Entry 4Y84 (X-ray diffraction, 2.70 A resolution); this record covers chains L and M of the 34 polymer chains in the assembly.

# Chain L
Name: Proteasome subunit beta type-6
Source organism: Saccharomyces cerevisiae S288c
Notes: EC 3.4.25.1
Reference sequence: P23724 (PSB6_YEAST); residues 1-222 here correspond to UniProt positions 20-241 (UniProt number = residue number + 19)
Sequence (222 residues; each row starts with the number of its first residue):
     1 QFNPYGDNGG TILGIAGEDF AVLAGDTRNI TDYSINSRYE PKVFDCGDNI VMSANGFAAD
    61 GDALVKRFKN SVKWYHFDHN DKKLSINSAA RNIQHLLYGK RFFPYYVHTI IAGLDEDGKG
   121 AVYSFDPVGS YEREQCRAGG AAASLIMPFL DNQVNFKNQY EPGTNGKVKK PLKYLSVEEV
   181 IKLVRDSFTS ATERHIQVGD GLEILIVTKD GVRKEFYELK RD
Ion coordination: Mg2+: Asp222 (shared with 3 residues of chain V)

# Chain M
Name: Proteasome subunit beta type-7
Source organism: Saccharomyces cerevisiae S288c
Notes: EC 3.4.25.1
Reference sequence: P30657 (PSB7_YEAST); residues -12 to 233 here correspond to UniProt positions 21-266 (UniProt number = residue number + 33)
Sequence (246 residues; row label = number of the first residue in the row; numbers below 1 keep their minus sign (Thr-12 is residue -12)):
   -12 TQIANAGASP MVNTQQPIVT GTSVISMKYD NGVIIAADNL GSYGSLLRFN GVERLIPVGD
    48 NTVVGISGDI SDMQHIERLL KDLVTENAYD NPLADAEEAL EPSYIFEYLA TVMYQRRSKM
   108 NPLWNAIIVA GVQSNGDQFL RYVNLLGVTY SSPTLATGFG AHMANPLLRK VVDRESDIPK
   168 TTVQVAEEAI VNAMRVLYYR DARSSRNFSL AIIDKNTGLT FKKNLQVENM KWDFAKDIKG
   228 YGTQKI
Unresolved in the structure: -12 to 0

# Chain L / chain M interface
Pairs across the interface (39; chain L residue first):
  Gln1(L) - Thr1(M)  hydrogen bond
  Phe2(L) - Pro109(M)  hydrophobic
  Phe2(L) - Trp111(M)  hydrophobic
  Phe2(L) - Leu132(M)  hydrophobic
  Asn3(L) - Leu133(M)
  Pro4(L) - Arg104(M)  hydrogen bond (backbone-side chain)
  Pro4(L) - Met107(M)  hydrophobic
  Pro4(L) - Leu133(M)
  Tyr5(L) - Arg104(M)
  Asn8(L) - Val135(M)
  Asn29(L) - Tyr137(M)
  Ser34(L) - His149(M)
  Ile35(L) - Arg156(M)  hydrogen bond (backbone-side chain)
  Asn36(L) - Tyr137(M)  hydrogen bond
  Asn36(L) - Ser139(M)
  Ser37(L) - Ser138(M)  hydrogen bond (side chain-backbone)
  Ser37(L) - Ser139(M)
  Tyr39(L) - Ser138(M)
  Glu40(L) - Arg128(M)  salt bridge
  Glu40(L) - Tyr137(M)
  Glu40(L) - Ser138(M)  hydrogen bond (side chain-backbone)
  Phe57(L) - Arg104(M)
  Phe57(L) - Leu133(M)
  Phe57(L) - Val135(M)  hydrophobic
  Ala59(L) - Tyr101(M)
  Ala59(L) - Leu133(M)
  Ala59(L) - Gly134(M)
  Ala59(L) - Val135(M)
  Asp60(L) - Tyr101(M)  hydrogen bond
  Asp60(L) - Arg104(M)  salt bridge
  Asp62(L) - Thr136(M)
  Ala63(L) - Tyr101(M)
  Lys66(L) - Glu94(M)  salt bridge
  Phe103(L) - Arg104(M)
  Phe103(L) - Ser105(M)
  Tyr105(L) - Tyr101(M)
  Glu218(L) - Arg161(M)  salt bridge
  Arg221(L) - Asp160(M)  salt bridge
  Arg221(L) - Arg161(M)
Other interface residues (no listed pair), chain L (25 interface residues in all): Gly6, Arg38
Other interface residues (no listed pair), chain M (23 interface residues in all): Leu142, Ala148

# Overview
25 residues of chain L face 23 of chain M across their interface, with 7 hydrogen bonds and 5 salt bridges.
Polar contacts include Glu40(L)-Arg128(M), Asp60(L)-Arg104(M) and Lys66(L)-Glu94(M).
Here chain L is Proteasome subunit beta type-6 and chain M is Proteasome subunit beta type-7, both from
Saccharomyces cerevisiae S288c. Entry 4Y84 (Yeast 20S proteasome in complex with N3-A(4,4-F2P)nLL-ep) was
determined by X-ray diffraction (same publication as 4Y69, 4Y6A, 4Y6V, 4Y6Z, 4Y70, 4Y74 and 34 further
entries).
